6MRD - chains A and O of the 14 polymer chains in the assembly; structure by electron microscopy, 3.82 A resolution.

[Chain A]
Name: 60 kDa heat shock protein, mitochondrial
Organism: Homo sapiens
Notes: EC 3.6.4.9
UniProtKB: P10809 (CH60_HUMAN); residues 3-528 here correspond to UniProt positions 27-552 (UniProt number = residue number + 24)
Chain sequence (528 residues; each row starts with the number of its first residue):
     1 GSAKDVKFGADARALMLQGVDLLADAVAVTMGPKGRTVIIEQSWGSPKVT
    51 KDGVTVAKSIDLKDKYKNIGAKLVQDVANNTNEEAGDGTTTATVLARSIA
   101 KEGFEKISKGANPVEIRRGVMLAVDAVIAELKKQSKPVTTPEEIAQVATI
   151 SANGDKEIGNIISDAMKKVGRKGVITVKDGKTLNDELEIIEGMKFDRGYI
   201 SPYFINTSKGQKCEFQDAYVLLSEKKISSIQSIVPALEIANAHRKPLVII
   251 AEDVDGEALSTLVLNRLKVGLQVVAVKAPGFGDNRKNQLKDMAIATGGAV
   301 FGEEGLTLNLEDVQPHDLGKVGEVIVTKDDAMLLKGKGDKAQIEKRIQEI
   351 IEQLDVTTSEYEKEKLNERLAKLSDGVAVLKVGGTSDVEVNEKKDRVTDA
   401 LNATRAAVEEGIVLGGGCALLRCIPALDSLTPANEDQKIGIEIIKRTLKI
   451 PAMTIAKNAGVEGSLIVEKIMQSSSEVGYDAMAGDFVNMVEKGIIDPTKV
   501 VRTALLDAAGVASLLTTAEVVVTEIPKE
Differences from the reference sequence: expression tag (1-2)
Ion coordination: Mg2+: Asp-87 (together with ADP)
Residues lining bound ligands: ADP (adenosine-5'-diphosphate): Thr-30, Met-31, Gly-32, Pro-33, Lys-51, Asp-87, Gly-88, Thr-89, Thr-90, Thr-91, Ile-150, Gly-415, Gly-416, Gly-417, Tyr-479, Asp-480, Ala-481, Ile-494, Asp-496
UniProt features mapped onto this chain:
  - binding site (ATP): Lys-51, Asp-87 to Thr-91, Gly-416, Asp-496
  - modified residue: Lys-7 (N6-succinyllysine), Ser-43 (Phosphoserine), Ser-46 (Phosphoserine), Lys-51 (N6-acetyllysine), Lys-58 (N6-acetyllysine), Lys-63 (N6-acetyllysine), Tyr-66 (Phosphotyrosine), Lys-67 (N6-acetyllysine), Lys-101 (N6-acetyllysine), Lys-106 (N6-acetyllysine), Lys-109 (N6-acetyllysine), Lys-132 (N6-acetyllysine), Lys-167 (N6-acetyllysine), Lys-178 (N6-acetyllysine), Lys-181 (N6-acetyllysine), Lys-194 (N6-acetyllysine), Lys-212 (N6-acetyllysine), Lys-225 (N6-acetyllysine), Lys-226 (N6-acetyllysine), Lys-245 (N6-acetyllysine) and 11 more in UniProt
  - cross-link: Lys-527 (Glycyl lysine isopeptide (Lys-Gly) (interchain with G-Cter in SUMO2))

[Chain O]
Name: 10 kDa heat shock protein, mitochondrial
Organism: Homo sapiens
UniProtKB: P61604 (CH10_HUMAN); numbering as in UniProt (aligned over 3-102)
Chain sequence (100 residues; row label = number of the first residue in the row):
     3 GQAFRKFLPLFDRVLVERSAAETVTKGGIMLPEKSQGKVLQATVVAVGSG
    53 SKGKGGEIQPVSVKVGDKVLLPEYGGTKVVLDDKDYFLFRDGDILGKYVD
UniProt features mapped onto this chain:
  - modified residue: Lys-8 (N6-acetyllysine), Lys-28 (N6-succinyllysine), Lys-40 (N6-acetyllysine), Lys-54 (N6-malonyllysine), Lys-56 (N6-acetyllysine), Lys-66 (N6-acetyllysine), Lys-70 (N6-acetyllysine), Thr-79 (Phosphothreonine), Lys-80 (N6-acetyllysine), Lys-86 (N6-acetyllysine), Lys-99 (N6-acetyllysine)

[Chain A / chain O interface]
Residue-residue contacts (15; chain A residue first):
  Ile-230(A) / Leu-33(O)  hydrophobic
  Ile-230(A) / Ser-37(O)
  Val-234(A) / Ile-31(O)  hydrophobic
  Leu-237(A) / Ile-31(O)  hydrophobic
  Glu-238(A) / Thr-27(O)  hydrogen bond
  Asn-241(A) / Gly-30(O)  hydrogen bond (side chain-backbone)
  Glu-257(A) / Pro-34(O)
  Glu-257(A) / Ser-37(O)  hydrogen bond (side chain-backbone)
  Thr-261(A) / Pro-34(O)
  Leu-264(A) / Met-32(O)  hydrophobic
  Leu-264(A) / Leu-33(O)
  Leu-264(A) / Pro-34(O)
  Asn-265(A) / Ile-31(O)
  Asn-265(A) / Met-32(O)  hydrogen bond (side chain-backbone)
  Lys-268(A) / Met-32(O)
Interface residues without a listed pair, chain O (8 interface residues in all): Lys-36

[Overview]
The interface between chain A and chain O involves 10 residues on one side and 8 on the other, with 4 hydrogen
bonds. Polar contacts include Glu-238(A)/Thr-27(O), Asn-241(A)/Gly-30(O) and Glu-257(A)/Ser-37(O). Ligands of
chain A: ADP. From UniProt: 8 ATP-binding residues on chain A.
Chain A is 60 kDa heat shock protein, mitochondrial and chain O is 10 kDa heat shock protein, mitochondrial,
both from Homo sapiens; the structure, ADP-bound human mitochondrial Hsp60-Hsp10 half-football complex, was
determined by electron microscopy, deposited together with 6HT7 and 6MRC.
